Entry 8C5X (X-ray diffraction, 2.60 A resolution); this record covers chains L and M of the 3 polymer chains in the assembly.

== Chain L ==
Name: Reaction center protein L chain
From: Cereibacter sphaeroides 2.4.1
Reference sequence: P0C0Y8 (RCEL_CERSP); residues 1-281 here correspond to UniProt positions 2-282 (UniProt number = residue number + 1)
Chain sequence (281 residues; numbered 1 to 281; the number before each row is that of its first residue):
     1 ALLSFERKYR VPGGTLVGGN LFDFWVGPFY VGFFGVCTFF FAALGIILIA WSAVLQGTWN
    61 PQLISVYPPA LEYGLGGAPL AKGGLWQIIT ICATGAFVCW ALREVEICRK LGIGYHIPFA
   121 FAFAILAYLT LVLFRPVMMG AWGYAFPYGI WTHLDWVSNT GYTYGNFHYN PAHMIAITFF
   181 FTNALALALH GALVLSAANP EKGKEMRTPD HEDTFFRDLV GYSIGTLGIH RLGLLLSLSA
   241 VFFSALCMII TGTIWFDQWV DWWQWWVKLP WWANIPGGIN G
Differences from the reference sequence: engineered mutation C37 (Ala38 in P0C0Y8), C99 (Ser100 in P0C0Y8); conflict T178 (Ser179 in P0C0Y8)
Bound ions: Fe ion: H190, H230 (shared with H219(M), E234(M), H266(M) of chain M)
Ligand contacts:
  - bacteriochlorophyll a (BCL), molecule 1: I46, I49, Y128, L131, F146, I150, W151, H153, L154, W156, V157
  - bacteriochlorophyll a (BCL), molecule 2: F97, F121, A124, I125, A127, Y128, L131, W156, V157, S158, T160, G161, Y162, N166, F167, H168, H173, A176, I177, F180, F181, V241, S244, A245, C247, M248
  - bacteriochlorophyll a (BCL), molecule 3: V157, Y162, H168, F181
  - bacteriochlorophyll a (BCL), molecule 4: H168, M174, I177, T178, F181, T182, L185
  - bacteriopheophytin a (BPH), molecule 1: T38, F41, A42, G45, I49, I89, C92, A93, A96, F97, W100, E104, I117, A120, F121, F123, A124, Y128, F146, Y148, G149, I150, H153, F180, S237, L238, V241
  - bacteriopheophytin a (BPH), molecule 2: F181, A184, L185, A188, L189, F216, L219, V220
  - 1,4-diethylene dioxide (DIO): W263, W265, W266
  - heptane-1,2,3-triol (HTO): I49, P61, I64, Y148, G149, I150
  - ubiquinone-10 (U10), molecule 1: F29, Y30, V31, G35, T38, F39, W100, R103
  - ubiquinone-10 (U10), molecule 2: T178, F179, T182, L189, H190, L193, V194, E212, D213, F216, Y222, S223, I224, G225, T226, I229, L232, W263

== Chain M ==
Name: Reaction center protein M chain
From: Cereibacter sphaeroides 2.4.1
Reference sequence: P0C0Y9 (RCEM_CERSP); residues 1-303 here correspond to UniProt positions 2-304 (UniProt number = residue number + 1)
Chain sequence (303 residues; numbered 1 to 303; the number before each row is that of its first residue):
     1 AEYQNIFTQV QVRGPADLGM TEDVNLANRS GVGPFSTLLG WFGNAQLGPI YLGSLGVLSL
    61 FSGLMWFFTI GIWFWYQAGW NPAVFLRDLF FFSLEPPAPE YGLSFAAPLK EGGLWLIASF
   121 FMFVAVWSWW GRTYLRAQAL GMGKHTAWAF LSAIWLWMVL GFIRPILMGS WSEAVPYGIF
   181 SHLDWTNNFS LVHGNLFYNP FHGLSIAFLY GSALLFAMHG ATILAVSRFG GERELEQIAD
   241 RGTAAERAAL FWRWTMGFNA TMEGIHRWAI WMAVLVTLTG GIGILLSGTV VDNWYVWGQN
   301 HGM
Not modelled in the structure: 303
Differences from the reference sequence: conflict T8 (Ser9 in P0C0Y9)
Bound ions: Fe ion: H219, E234, H266 (shared with H190(L), H230(L) of chain L)
Ligand contacts:
  - bacteriochlorophyll a (BCL), molecule 1: W66, F67, L89, M122, W157, L160, V175, I179, H182, L183, W185, T186
  - bacteriochlorophyll a (BCL), molecule 2: W66, M122, V126, F150, A153, I154, L156, W157, L160, W185, T186, N187, F189, S190, N195, L196, F197, H202, S205, I206, L209, Y210, V276, T277, G280, G281, G283, I284
  - bacteriochlorophyll a (BCL), molecule 3: T186, F197, L209, Y210
  - bacteriochlorophyll a (BCL), molecule 4: F197, G203, I206, A207, Y210, G211, L214, M272
  - bacteriopheophytin a (BPH), molecule 1: S59, L60, G63, L64, W66, F67, A125, V126, W129, T133, T146, A149, F150, A153, A273, V274, T277
  - bacteriopheophytin a (BPH), molecule 2: Y210, A213, L214, A217, M218, W252, T255, M256
  - speroidenone (SPN): W66, F67, F68, I70, G71, I72, F74, W75, F85, L89, F105, W115, L116, S119, F120, M122, F123, W157, M158, L160, G161, F162, W171, V175, P176, Y177, G178, I179, H182
  - ubiquinone-10 (U10): L214, L215, M218, H219, T222, I223, A245, A248, A249, W252, M256, F258, N259, A260, T261, M262, I265, W268, M272
UniProt features mapped onto this chain:
  - binding site ((7R,8Z)-bacteriochlorophyll b): H182, H202
  - binding site (Fe cation): H219, E234, H266
  - binding site (a ubiquinone): W252

== Chain L / chain M interface ==
Residue-residue contacts (211; chain L residue first):
  A1(L) - R253(M)  hydrogen bond (backbone-side chain)
  L2(L) - R253(M)
  L3(L) - L250(M)  hydrophobic
  L3(L) - R253(M)
  L3(L) - N259(M)
  F5(L) - R241(M)
  F5(L) - E246(M)
  E6(L) - L250(M)
  E6(L) - R253(M)  salt bridge
  E6(L) - W254(M)  hydrogen bond
  K8(L) - E246(M)  salt bridge
  Y9(L) - T243(M)  hydrogen bond
  Y9(L) - E246(M)  hydrogen bond
  Y9(L) - R247(M)
  Y9(L) - L250(M)  hydrophobic
  Y9(L) - W254(M)
  R10(L) - R253(M)
  R10(L) - W254(M)
  W25(L) - W254(M)
  P28(L) - R253(M)
  P28(L) - W254(M)
  P28(L) - G257(M)
  F29(L) - W254(M)
  F29(L) - T255(M)
  F29(L) - M256(M)
  F29(L) - G257(M)
  Y30(L) - W254(M)  hydrogen bond (backbone-backbone)
  W100(L) - T255(M)
  R103(L) - W254(M)  hydrogen bond (side chain-backbone)
  R103(L) - T255(M)  hydrogen bond (side chain-backbone)
  E104(L) - F251(M)
  E104(L) - T255(M)
  I107(L) - F251(M)  hydrophobic
  I107(L) - W254(M)  hydrophobic
  I107(L) - T255(M)
  C108(L) - F251(M)  hydrophobic
  K110(L) - W254(M)
  L111(L) - R247(M)  hydrogen bond (backbone-side chain)
  L111(L) - F251(M)
  L111(L) - W254(M)  hydrophobic
  G112(L) - R228(M)  hydrogen bond (backbone-side chain)
  G112(L) - F229(M)
  G112(L) - R247(M)
  I113(L) - A225(M)
  I113(L) - V226(M)  hydrophobic
  I113(L) - R228(M)
  I113(L) - R247(M)
  I113(L) - F251(M)  hydrophobic
  G114(L) - A225(M)  hydrogen bond (backbone-backbone)
  G114(L) - R228(M)
  H116(L) - Q4(M)  hydrogen bond (side chain-backbone)
  H116(L) - A221(M)
  H116(L) - L224(M)
  H116(L) - A225(M)
  I117(L) - A221(M)  hydrophobic
  I117(L) - T222(M)
  I117(L) - F251(M)  hydrophobic
  I117(L) - W252(M)  hydrophobic
  W151(L) - F197(M)
  L154(L) - F197(M)
  S158(L) - F197(M)
  Y162(L) - N187(M)  hydrogen bond
  Y162(L) - L191(M)
  N166(L) - L183(M)
  N166(L) - N187(M)
  H168(L) - L183(M)  hydrogen bond (side chain-backbone)
  H168(L) - T186(M)
  H168(L) - N187(M)
  Y169(L) - F180(M)
  Y169(L) - D184(M)  hydrogen bond
  M174(L) - L183(M)  hydrophobic
  F180(L) - A213(M)  hydrophobic
  N183(L) - S212(M)  hydrogen bond (side chain-backbone)
  N183(L) - A213(M)
  N183(L) - F216(M)
  A184(L) - A273(M)
  A186(L) - F216(M)
  L187(L) - S212(M)
  L187(L) - F216(M)  hydrophobic
  L187(L) - A269(M)
  A188(L) - A273(M)
  H190(L) - H219(M)
  H190(L) - E234(M)  salt bridge
  H190(L) - H266(M)  hydrogen bond
  G191(L) - H266(M)
  A192(L) - H145(M)
  A192(L) - T146(M)
  A192(L) - I270(M)  hydrophobic
  V194(L) - E234(M)
  V194(L) - L235(M)
  V194(L) - H266(M)
  L195(L) - H145(M)
  L195(L) - E263(M)
  L195(L) - H266(M)
  L195(L) - R267(M)
  L195(L) - I270(M)  hydrophobic
  S196(L) - M142(M)
  S196(L) - G143(M)  hydrogen bond (backbone-backbone)
  S196(L) - H145(M)  hydrogen bond (backbone-side chain)
  A197(L) - L235(M)  hydrophobic
  A198(L) - L235(M)
  N199(L) - G143(M)
  N199(L) - H145(M)
  N199(L) - E263(M)  hydrogen bond
  N199(L) - R267(M)
  P200(L) - G141(M)
  P200(L) - G143(M)
  E201(L) - Q138(M)
  E201(L) - G141(M)  hydrogen bond (backbone-backbone)
  E201(L) - M142(M)
  E201(L) - K144(M)  salt bridge
  M206(L) - L235(M)
  R207(L) - E22(M)  salt bridge
  R207(L) - L140(M)  hydrogen bond (side chain-backbone)
  R207(L) - G141(M)
  R207(L) - M142(M)
  R207(L) - L235(M)
  T208(L) - L235(M)
  P209(L) - L235(M)
  D210(L) - M20(M)
  H211(L) - M20(M)
  H211(L) - E22(M)  salt bridge
  H211(L) - M142(M)
  E212(L) - L235(M)
  D213(L) - N44(M)
  T214(L) - G19(M)
  T214(L) - M20(M)  hydrogen bond (side chain-backbone)
  T214(L) - R29(M)
  T214(L) - L140(M)
  F215(L) - T133(M)
  F215(L) - R136(M)
  F215(L) - A137(M)
  F215(L) - L140(M)  hydrophobic
  F215(L) - T146(M)
  R217(L) - N44(M)
  R217(L) - Q46(M)
  R217(L) - G48(M)
  R217(L) - P49(M)
  R217(L) - I50(M)
  D218(L) - V24(M)
  D218(L) - R29(M)  salt bridge
  D218(L) - I50(M)
  D218(L) - Y51(M)  hydrogen bond (backbone-backbone)
  D218(L) - R132(M)  hydrogen bond (backbone-side chain)
  L219(L) - W129(M)
  L219(L) - R132(M)  hydrogen bond (backbone-side chain)
  L219(L) - T133(M)
  V220(L) - I50(M)
  G221(L) - L47(M)
  G221(L) - G48(M)  hydrogen bond (backbone-backbone)
  G221(L) - I50(M)
  Y222(L) - L39(M)  hydrophobic
  Y222(L) - G43(M)
  Y222(L) - N44(M)  hydrogen bond (side chain-backbone)
  Y222(L) - Q46(M)
  Y222(L) - L47(M)  hydrophobic
  S223(L) - N44(M)  hydrogen bond (backbone-side chain)
  I224(L) - G43(M)
  I224(L) - N44(M)  hydrogen bond (backbone-backbone)
  G225(L) - N44(M)
  T226(L) - E232(M)
  L227(L) - N5(M)
  L227(L) - L224(M)  hydrophobic
  L227(L) - E232(M)
  G228(L) - F42(M)
  I229(L) - F216(M)
  H230(L) - H219(M)  hydrogen bond
  H230(L) - G220(M)
  H230(L) - I223(M)
  H230(L) - E234(M)  salt bridge
  R231(L) - Y3(M)
  R231(L) - N5(M)  hydrogen bond (side chain-backbone)
  R231(L) - I6(M)  hydrogen bond (side chain-backbone)
  R231(L) - F7(M)
  R231(L) - T8(M)  hydrogen bond
  R231(L) - W41(M)
  R231(L) - F42(M)  hydrogen bond (side chain-backbone)
  R231(L) - L224(M)
  L232(L) - F42(M)  hydrophobic
  G233(L) - F216(M)
  L234(L) - A217(M)
  L234(L) - A221(M)  hydrophobic
  L234(L) - L224(M)  hydrophobic
  L235(L) - F42(M)  hydrophobic
  S237(L) - A213(M)  hydrogen bond (side chain-backbone)
  S237(L) - F216(M)
  S237(L) - A217(M)
  W263(L) - F180(M)  hydrophobic
  W266(L) - L86(M)  hydrogen bond (side chain-backbone)
  W266(L) - R87(M)  hydrogen bond (side chain-backbone)
  V267(L) - R87(M)
  V267(L) - F91(M)  hydrophobic
  W272(L) - A83(M)
  W272(L) - L86(M)  hydrophobic
  W272(L) - R87(M)  hydrogen bond (backbone-side chain)
  I275(L) - N81(M)
  I275(L) - A83(M)  hydrophobic
  I275(L) - V84(M)  hydrophobic
  I275(L) - R87(M)  hydrogen bond (backbone-side chain)
  P276(L) - V84(M)
  G277(L) - R87(M)  hydrogen bond (backbone-side chain)
  G278(L) - Q77(M)
  G278(L) - V84(M)
  G278(L) - D88(M)
  I279(L) - D88(M)  hydrogen bond (backbone-side chain)
  I279(L) - F91(M)
  I279(L) - F92(M)  hydrophobic
  N280(L) - R87(M)
  N280(L) - D88(M)  hydrogen bond (backbone-side chain)
  N280(L) - F91(M)
  G281(L) - R87(M)
Interface residues without a listed pair, chain L (98 interface residues in all): A120, D155, V157, F181, L189, L193, K204, A273
Interface residues without a listed pair, chain M (97 interface residues in all): D17, A78, F90, N195, Y198, L209, I238, A239, A249, M272

== Overview ==
98 residues of chain L and 97 residues of chain M are in contact; the contacts include 42 hydrogen bonds and 8
salt bridges. Polar contacts include E6(L)-R253(M), K8(L)-E246(M) and H190(L)-E234(M).
Chain L is Reaction center protein L chain and chain M is Reaction center protein M chain, both from
Cereibacter sphaeroides 2.4.1; the structure, Double mutant A(L37)C/S(L99)C structure of Photosynthetic
Reaction Center From Cereibacter sphaeroides strain RV, was determined by X-ray diffraction, deposited
together with 8C6K, 8C7C, 8C87 and 8C88.
